2QJ0 - chain A; structure by X-ray diffraction, 2.65 A resolution.

== Chain A ==
Name: Ubiquitin conjugation factor E4
Source organism: Saccharomyces cerevisiae
UniProt: P54860 (UFD2_YEAST); residues 1-961 here = UniProt positions 1-961
Amino-acid sequence (982 residues; numbered -20 to 961; the number before each row is that of its first residue; numbers below 1 keep their minus sign (Gly-20 is residue -20)):
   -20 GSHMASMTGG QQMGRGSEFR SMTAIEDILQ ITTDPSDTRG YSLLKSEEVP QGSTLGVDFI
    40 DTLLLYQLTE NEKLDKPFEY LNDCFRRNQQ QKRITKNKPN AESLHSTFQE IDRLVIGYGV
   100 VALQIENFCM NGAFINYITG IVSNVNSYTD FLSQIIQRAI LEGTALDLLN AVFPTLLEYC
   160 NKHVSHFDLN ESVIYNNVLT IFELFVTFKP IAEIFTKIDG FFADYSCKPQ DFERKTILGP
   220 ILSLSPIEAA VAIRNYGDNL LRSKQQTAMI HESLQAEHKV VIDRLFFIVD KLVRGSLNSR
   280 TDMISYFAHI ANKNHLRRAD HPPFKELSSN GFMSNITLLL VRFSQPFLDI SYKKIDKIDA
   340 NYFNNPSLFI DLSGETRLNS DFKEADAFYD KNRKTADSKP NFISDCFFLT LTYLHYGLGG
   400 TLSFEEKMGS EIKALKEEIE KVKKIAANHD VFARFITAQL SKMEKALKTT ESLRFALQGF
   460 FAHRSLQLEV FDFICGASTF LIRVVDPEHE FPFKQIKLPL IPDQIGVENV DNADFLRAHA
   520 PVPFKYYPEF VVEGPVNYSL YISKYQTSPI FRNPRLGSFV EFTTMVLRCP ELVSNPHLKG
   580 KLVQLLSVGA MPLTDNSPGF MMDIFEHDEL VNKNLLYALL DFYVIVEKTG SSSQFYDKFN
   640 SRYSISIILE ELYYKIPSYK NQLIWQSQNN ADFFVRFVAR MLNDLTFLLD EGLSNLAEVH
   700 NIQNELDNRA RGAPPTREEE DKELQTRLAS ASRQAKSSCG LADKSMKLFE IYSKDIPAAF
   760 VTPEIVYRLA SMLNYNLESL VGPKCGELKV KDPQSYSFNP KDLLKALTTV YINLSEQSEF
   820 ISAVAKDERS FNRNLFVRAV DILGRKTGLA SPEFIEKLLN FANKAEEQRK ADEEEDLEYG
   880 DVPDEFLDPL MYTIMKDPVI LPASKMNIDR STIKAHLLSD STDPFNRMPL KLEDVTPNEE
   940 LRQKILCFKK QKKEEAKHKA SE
Not modelled in the structure: -20 to -6, 26-33, 707-718, 952-961
Construct notes: expression tag (-20 to 0); modified residue (1, 109, 248, 282, 312, 407, 442, 564, 590, 600-601, 680, 745, 771, 890, 894, 905, 927); engineered mutation Leu102 (Ser in P54860), Val677 (Asp in P54860)
Modified / non-standard residues: Mse-17, Mse-14, Mse-8 (selenomethionine); Mse1, Mse109, Mse248, Mse282, Mse312, Mse407, Mse442, Mse564, Mse590, Mse600, Mse601, Mse680, Mse745, Mse771, Mse890, Mse894, Mse905, Mse927 (selenomethionine; parent Met)

== In short ==
Chain A is Ubiquitin conjugation factor E4 (Saccharomyces cerevisiae); the structure, Structure of the yeast
U-box-containing ubiquitin ligase Ufd2p, was determined by X-ray diffraction, deposited together with 2QIZ.
